4NCO - chains K and L of the 12 polymer chains in the assembly; structure by X-ray diffraction, 4.70 A resolution (low resolution: residue-level contacts below are approximate; hydrogen-bond / salt-bridge calls are withheld).

Chain K:
Name: PGT122 light chain
Source organism: Homo sapiens
Notes: fragment: Fab
Amino-acid sequence (211 residues; row label = number of the first residue in the row; note: 1 number in that range is skipped by the numbering (no residue carries it; nothing is unmodelled there); a row labelled like 67A-67C holds insertion residues (67A, then the next letters in order)):
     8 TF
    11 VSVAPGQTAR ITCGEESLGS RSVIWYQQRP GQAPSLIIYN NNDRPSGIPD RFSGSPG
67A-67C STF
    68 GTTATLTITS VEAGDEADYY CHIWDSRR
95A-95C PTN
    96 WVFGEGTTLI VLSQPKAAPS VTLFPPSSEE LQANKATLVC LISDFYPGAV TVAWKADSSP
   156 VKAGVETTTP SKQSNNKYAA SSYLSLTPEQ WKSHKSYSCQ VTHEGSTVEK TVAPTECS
Unresolved in the structure: 168-172, 210-213
Cystine bridges: Cys23-Cys88, Cys135-Cys194

Chain L:
Name: PGT122 heavy chain
Source organism: Homo sapiens
Notes: fragment: Fab
Amino-acid sequence (235 residues; row label = number of the first residue in the row; a row labelled like 82A-82C holds insertion residues (82A, then the next letters in order)):
     1 QVHLQESGPG LVKPSETLSL TCNVSGTLVR DNYWSWIRQP LGKQPEWIGY VHDSGDTNYN
    61 PSLKSRVHLS LDKSKNLVSL RL
82A-82C TGV
    83 TAADSAIYYC ATTKHGRR
100A-100R IYGVVAFKEWFTYFYMDV
   101 WGKGTSVTVS SASTKGPSVF PLAPSSKSTS GGTAALGCLV KDYFPEPVTV SWNSGALTSG
   161 VHTFPAVLQS SGLYSLSSVV TVPSSSLGTQ TYICNVNHKP SNTKVDKRVE PKSC
Unresolved in the structure: 127-130, 186-187, 212-214
Cystine bridges: Cys22-Cys92, Cys138-Cys194

Chain K / chain L interface:
Pairs across the interface (70):
  Ser30(K) - Tyr100B(L)
  Ser30(K) - Glu100I(L)
  Ser30(K) - Phe100K(L)
  Arg31(K) - Arg100(L)
  Arg31(K) - Phe100K(L)
  Ser32(K) - Arg100(L)
  Ser32(K) - Phe100K(L)
  Ser32(K) - Tyr100M(L)
  Ile34(K) - Phe100N(L)
  Ile34(K) - Tyr100O(L)
  Tyr36(K) - Tyr100O(L)
  Tyr36(K) - Met100P(L)
  Tyr36(K) - Trp101(L)
  Gln38(K) - Gln39(L)
  Gln38(K) - Tyr91(L)
  Gln42(K) - Tyr91(L)
  Ala43(K) - Tyr91(L)
  Ala43(K) - Gly102(L)
  Pro44(K) - Gln39(L)
  Pro44(K) - Tyr91(L)
  Pro44(K) - Trp101(L)
  Tyr49(K) - Tyr100O(L)
  Asn50(K) - Arg100(L)
  Asn50(K) - Tyr100M(L)
  Asn51(K) - Arg100(L)
  Tyr87(K) - Gln39(L)
  Tyr87(K) - Lys43(L)
  Tyr87(K) - Gln44(L)
  Tyr87(K) - Pro45(L)
  His89(K) - Trp47(L)
  Trp91(K) - Phe100K(L)
  Trp91(K) - Thr100L(L)
  Trp91(K) - Tyr100M(L)
  Trp91(K) - Phe100N(L)
  Ser93(K) - Glu100I(L)
  Ser93(K) - Phe100K(L)
  Arg94(K) - Glu100I(L)
  Thr95B(K) - Trp47(L)
  Asn95C(K) - Trp47(L)
  Trp96(K) - Trp47(L)
  Trp96(K) - Gly49(L)
  Trp96(K) - Asn58(L)
  Trp96(K) - Tyr59(L)
  Trp96(K) - Asn60(L)
  Trp96(K) - Pro61(L)
  Val97(K) - Gln44(L)
  Val97(K) - Pro45(L)
  Phe98(K) - Gln44(L)
  Phe98(K) - Pro45(L)
  Phe98(K) - Met100P(L)
  Gly99(K) - Gln44(L)
  Glu100(K) - Gln44(L)
  Phe119(K) - Ala123(L)
  Phe119(K) - Ala135(L)
  Ser122(K) - Pro121(L)
  Glu124(K) - Val119(L)
  Glu124(K) - Phe120(L)
  Glu124(K) - Pro121(L)
  Glu124(K) - Lys207(L)
  Leu136(K) - Phe164(L)
  Leu136(K) - Val179(L)
  Ile137(K) - Phe164(L)
  Glu161(K) - Val167(L)
  Glu161(K) - Ser170(L)
  Thr163(K) - Pro165(L)
  Ser166(K) - Pro165(L)
  Ala174(K) - His162(L)
  Ala175(K) - Phe164(L)
  Ser176(K) - Phe164(L)
  Tyr178(K) - Ser177(L)
Also at the interface, not in a pair above, chain K (44 interface residues in all): Gly29, Leu46, Gly67, Gly101, Thr117, Glu125, Thr132, Ser138
Also at the interface, not in a pair above, chain L (45 interface residues in all): Glu46, Ile48, Tyr50, Asp100Q, Lys103, Leu136, Leu139, Lys141, Gln169, Leu176

Summary:
44 residues of chain K and 45 residues of chain L are in contact.
Chain K is PGT122 light chain and chain L is PGT122 heavy chain, both from Homo sapiens; the structure,
Crystal Structure of the BG505 SOSIP gp140 HIV-1 Env trimer in Complex with the Broadly Neutralizing ..., was
determined by X-ray diffraction.
